PDB entry 1YF3 | X-ray diffraction, 2.29 A resolution | chains C and B of the 4 polymer chains in the assembly

Chain C:
Molecule: 13-nt DNA strand
Sequence (13 nucleotides; each row starts with the number of its first residue):
   400 ACCATGATCT GAC

Chain B:
Name: DNA adenine methylase
Organism: Enterobacteria phage T4
Notes: EC 2.1.1.72
Reference sequence: P04392 (DMA_BPT4); residue numbers follow UniProt; this construct covers 1-259
Chain sequence (259 residues; row label = number of the first residue in the row):
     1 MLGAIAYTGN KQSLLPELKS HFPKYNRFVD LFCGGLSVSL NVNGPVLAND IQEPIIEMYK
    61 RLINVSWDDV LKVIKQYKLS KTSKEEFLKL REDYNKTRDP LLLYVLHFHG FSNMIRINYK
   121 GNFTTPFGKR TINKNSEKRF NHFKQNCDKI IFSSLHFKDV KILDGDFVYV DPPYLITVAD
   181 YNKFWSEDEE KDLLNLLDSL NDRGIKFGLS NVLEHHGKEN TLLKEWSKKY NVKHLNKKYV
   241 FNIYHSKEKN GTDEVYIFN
Not modelled in the structure: 239-248
Ligand contacts: S-adenosylhomocysteine (SAH): Tyr-7, Gly-9, Asn-10, Lys-11, Leu-31, Phe-32, Cys-33, Gly-34, Gly-35, Leu-36, Ser-37, Val-38, Asn-49, Asp-50, Ile-51, Gln-52, Leu-155, His-156, Phe-157, Asp-171, Pro-172, Pro-173, Tyr-181, Phe-184, Trp-185, Glu-189
Swiss-Prot annotation at these positions:
  - binding site (S-adenosyl-L-methionine): Tyr-7, Lys-11, Phe-32 to Ser-37, Asp-50, His-156, Phe-157, Asp-171, Tyr-181
  - mutagenesis: Pro-126 (P126A/C/G: Hypermethylates DNA; P126E/F/H: Loss of methylase activity; P126S: In damh; hypermethylating mutant), Phe-127 (F127V: No longer methylates hmC-DNA-containing DNA)
From the paper describing this entry:
  - binding site for the 13-nt DNA strand (chain C): Gln-12, Ser-13
  - binding site for the 13-nt DNA strand: Arg-91, Phe-111, Met-114, Arg-116, Asn-118, Pro-126, Arg-130, Asn-133
  - mutagenesis - K11S: abolished catalytic activity

Interface between chain C and chain B:
Residue-residue contacts (8; chain C residue first):
  DT407(C) with Asn-133(B), phosphate contact; Asn-135(B), hydrogen bond to the phosphate
  DC408(C) with Arg-130(B), salt bridge to the phosphate; Asn-133(B), hydrogen bond to the phosphate; Asn-135(B), hydrogen bond to the phosphate
  DG410(C) with Lys-249(B), hydrogen bond to the phosphate
  DA411(C) with Lys-249(B), hydrogen bond to the phosphate; Asn-250(B), phosphate contact

Overview:
The interface between chain C and chain B involves 4 residues on one side and 5 on the other, with 5 hydrogen
bonds and 1 salt bridge. Polar pairs include DT407(C)/Asn-135(B), DC408(C)/Asn-133(B) and DC408(C)/Asn-135(B).
From the paper: a binding site for the 13-nt DNA strand at Arg-91(B), Phe-111(B) and Met-114(B) among others;
K11S of chain B abolishes catalytic activity.
Here chain C is a 13-nt DNA strand and chain B is DNA adenine methylase (Enterobacteria phage T4). Entry 1YF3
(T4Dam in Complex with AdoHcy and 13-mer Oligonucleotide Making Non- and Semi-specific (~1/4) Contact) was
determined by X-ray diffraction, deposited together with 1YFJ and 1YFL.
